1ZMN - chain A; structure by X-ray diffraction, 2.05 A resolution.

== Chain A ==
Protein: Coagulation factor XI
Source organism: Homo sapiens
Notes: EC 3.4.21.27; fragment: Catalytic Domain
UniProtKB: P03951 (FA11_HUMAN); the construct lacks a stretch of the UniProt sequence and is renumbered around it, so the offset changes along the chain: 16-37 = UniProt 388-409; 38-48 = UniProt 414-424; 51-59 = UniProt 425-433; 60-81 = UniProt 437-458; 8 more segments
Amino-acid sequence (238 residues; numbered 16 to 245 plus 18 insertion-coded residues; 10 numbers in that range are skipped by the numbering (no residue carries them; nothing is unmodelled there); the number before each row is that of its first residue; a row labelled like 37A-37D holds insertion residues (37A, then the next letters in order)):
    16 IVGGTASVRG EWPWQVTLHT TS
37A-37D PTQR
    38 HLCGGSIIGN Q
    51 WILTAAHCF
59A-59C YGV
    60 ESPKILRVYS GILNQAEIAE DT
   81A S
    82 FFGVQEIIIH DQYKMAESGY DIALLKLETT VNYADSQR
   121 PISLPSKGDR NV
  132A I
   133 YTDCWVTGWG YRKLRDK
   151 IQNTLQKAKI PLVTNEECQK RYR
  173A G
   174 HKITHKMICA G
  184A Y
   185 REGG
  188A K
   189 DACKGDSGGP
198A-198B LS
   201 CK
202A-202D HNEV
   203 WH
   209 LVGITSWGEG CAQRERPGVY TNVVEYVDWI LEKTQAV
Unresolved in the structure: 245
Disulfide bonds: Cys40-Cys58, Cys136-Cys201, Cys168-Cys182, Cys191-Cys219
Glycans and other covalent adducts: compound 427 linked to Ser195
Differences from the reference sequence: engineered mutation Ala75 (Ser452 in P03951), Ala78 (Lys455 in P03951), Ala115 (Thr493 in P03951), Ser123 (Cys500 in P03951)
Small-molecule neighbours: 427 ((R)-1-(4-(4-(hydroxymethyl)-1,3,2-dioxaborolan-2-yl)phenyl)guanidine): Leu39, Cys40, His57, Asp189, Ala190, Cys191, Lys192, Gly193, Asp194, Thr213, Ser214, Trp215, Gly216, Gly218, Cys219
Curated features (UniProtKB/Swiss-Prot):
  - active site (Charge relay system): His57, Asp102, Ser195
  - binding site (heparin): Lys170 to Arg173
  - glycosylation (N-linked (GlcNAc...) asparagine): Asn73 (complex), Asn113 (complex)

== Summary ==
Compound 427 is covalently linked to Ser195. Curated annotation (UniProt) lists 3 active-site residues and 4
heparin-binding residues.
Chain A is Coagulation factor XI (Homo sapiens); the structure, Crystal Structure of the Catalytic Domain of
Coagulation Factor XI in Complex with (R)-1-(4-(4-(hydroxymethyl)-1,3,2-dioxaborolan-2-yl)phenyl)guanidine,
was determined by X-ray diffraction (same publication as 1ZLR, 1ZMJ and 1ZML).
